PDB entry 9ITZ | electron microscopy, 4.28 A resolution (low resolution: residue-level contacts below are approximate; hydrogen-bond / salt-bridge calls are withheld) | chains I and J of the 16 polymer chains in the assembly

== Chain I (and J) ==
Protein: ATP synthase subunit c
From: Chloroflexus aurantiacus J-10-fl
Notes: chain J of this document is another copy of the same molecule, construct and numbering; everything in this record applies to it too
UniProt: A9WGS9 (ATPL_CHLAA); numbering as in UniProt (aligned over 1-76)
Chain sequence (76 residues; row label = number of the first residue in the row):
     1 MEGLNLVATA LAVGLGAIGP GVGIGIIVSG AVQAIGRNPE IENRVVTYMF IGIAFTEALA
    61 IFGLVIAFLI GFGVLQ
Not modelled in the structure: 1, 73-76
UniProt features mapped onto this chain:
  - site: Glu57 (Reversibly protonated during proton transport)

== Chain I / chain J interface ==
Contacting residue pairs - 58 pairs, chain I then chain J:
  Leu4(I) - Glu2(J)
  Leu4(I) - Gly3(J)
  Leu4(I) - Leu4(J)
  Leu4(I) - Val7(J)
  Asn5(I) - Leu6(J)
  Ala8(I) - Leu6(J)
  Ala8(I) - Val7(J)
  Ala8(I) - Ala10(J)
  Ala12(I) - Ala10(J)
  Leu15(I) - Gly14(J)
  Leu15(I) - Leu15(J)
  Leu15(I) - Ala17(J)
  Leu15(I) - Ile18(J)
  Gly16(I) - Ala17(J)
  Ile18(I) - Ile18(J)
  Gly19(I) - Ala17(J)
  Gly19(I) - Ile18(J)
  Gly19(I) - Gly21(J)
  Gly23(I) - Gly21(J)
  Gly23(I) - Gly25(J)
  Ile26(I) - Gly25(J)
  Ile26(I) - Ile26(J)
  Ile26(I) - Ser29(J)
  Ile27(I) - Gly25(J)
  Ile27(I) - Val28(J)
  Gly30(I) - Ser29(J)
  Gly30(I) - Val32(J)
  Gly30(I) - Gln33(J)
  Ala31(I) - Val32(J)
  Gln33(I) - Gln33(J)
  Ala34(I) - Val32(J)
  Ala34(I) - Gln33(J)
  Arg37(I) - Val32(J)
  Arg37(I) - Gln33(J)
  Arg37(I) - Gly36(J)
  Arg37(I) - Arg37(J)
  Asn38(I) - Gly36(J)
  Glu40(I) - Pro39(J)
  Ile41(I) - Val32(J)
  Ile41(I) - Ile35(J)
  Ile41(I) - Gly36(J)
  Arg44(I) - Glu42(J)
  Val45(I) - Val32(J)
  Tyr48(I) - Val28(J)
  Tyr48(I) - Ile35(J)
  Tyr48(I) - Glu42(J)
  Tyr48(I) - Val46(J)
  Phe55(I) - Ile24(J)
  Phe55(I) - Glu57(J)
  Thr56(I) - Ile24(J)
  Leu59(I) - Gly16(J)
  Leu59(I) - Ala17(J)
  Leu59(I) - Ala60(J)
  Phe62(I) - Leu64(J)
  Ile66(I) - Val13(J)
  Ile66(I) - Ala67(J)
  Ile70(I) - Leu6(J)
  Ile70(I) - Thr9(J)
Other interface residues (no listed pair), chain I (34 interface residues in all): Leu11, Pro20, Val22, Ile51, Gly52, Leu69
Other interface residues (no listed pair), chain J (38 interface residues in all): Leu11, Pro20, Val22, Asn43, Phe50, Ile53, Phe68

== Summary ==
34 residues of chain I face 38 of chain J across their interface.
Chain I and chain J are both ATP synthase subunit c (Chloroflexus aurantiacus J-10-fl); the structure,
Chloroflexus aurantiacus ADP-bound ATP synthase, state 3, focused refinement of FO, was determined by electron
microscopy together with 9ITJ, 9ITK, 9ITL, 9ITM, 9ITN, 9ITO and 11 further entries from the same study.
